8ENN - chains B and D of the 4 polymer chains in the assembly; structure by electron microscopy, 2.58 A resolution.

Chain B (and D):
Molecule: Nitrogenase molybdenum-iron protein beta chain
From: Azotobacter vinelandii DJ
Notes: EC 1.18.6.1; chain D of this document is another copy of the same molecule, construct and numbering; everything in this record applies to it too
UniProt: C1DGZ8 (C1DGZ8_AZOVD); residue numbers follow UniProt; this construct covers 2-523
Amino-acid sequence (522 residues; each row starts with the number of its first residue):
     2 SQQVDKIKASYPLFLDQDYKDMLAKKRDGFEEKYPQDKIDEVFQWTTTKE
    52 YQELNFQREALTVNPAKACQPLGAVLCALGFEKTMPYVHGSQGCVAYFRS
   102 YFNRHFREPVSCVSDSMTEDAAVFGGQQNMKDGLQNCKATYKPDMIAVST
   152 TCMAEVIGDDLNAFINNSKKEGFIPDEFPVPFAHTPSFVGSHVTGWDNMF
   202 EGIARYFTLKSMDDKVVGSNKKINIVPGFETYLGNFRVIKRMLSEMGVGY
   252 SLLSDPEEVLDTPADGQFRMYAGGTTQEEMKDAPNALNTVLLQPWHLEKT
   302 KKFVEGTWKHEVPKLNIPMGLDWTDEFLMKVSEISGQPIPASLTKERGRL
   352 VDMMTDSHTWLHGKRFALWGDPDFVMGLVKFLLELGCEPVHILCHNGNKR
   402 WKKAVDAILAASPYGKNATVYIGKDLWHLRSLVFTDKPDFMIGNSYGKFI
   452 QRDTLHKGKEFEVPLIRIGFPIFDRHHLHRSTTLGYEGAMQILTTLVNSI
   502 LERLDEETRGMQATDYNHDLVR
Metal / ion sites: fe(8)-S(7) cluster Fe: Cys70, Cys95, Cys153 (shared with 3 residues of chain A); Fe ion site 1: Arg108, Glu109 (shared with Asp353(D), Asp357(D) of chain D); Fe ion site 2: Asp353, Asp357 (shared with Arg108(D), Glu109(D) of chain D)
Ligand contacts:
  - chapso (1N7): Glu33, Lys34, Tyr35, Pro36, Lys39, Glu42, Val43, Trp46
  - fe(8)-S(7) cluster (CLF): Cys70, Pro72, Ser92, Gly94, Cys95, Tyr98, Phe99, Thr152, Cys153, Ser188

Chain B / chain D interface:
Pairs across the interface (134):
  Ser11(B) - Tyr517(D)  hydrogen bond (backbone-side chain)
  Ser11(B) - Asn518(D)  hydrogen bond
  Tyr12(B) - Glu508(D)
  Tyr12(B) - Thr509(D)
  Tyr12(B) - Thr515(D)
  Tyr12(B) - Tyr517(D)
  Tyr12(B) - Asn518(D)
  Phe15(B) - Tyr517(D)
  Leu16(B) - Ala514(D)
  Leu16(B) - Thr515(D)
  Lys34(B) - Gln513(D)  hydrogen bond
  Gln37(B) - Gln513(D)  hydrogen bond
  Arg105(B) - Val522(D)
  Arg108(B) - Asp357(D)
  Arg108(B) - Arg523(D)  hydrogen bond (side chain-backbone)
  Glu109(B) - Asp353(D)
  Arg238(B) - Arg350(D)
  Glu259(B) - Lys346(D)  salt bridge
  Glu259(B) - Arg350(D)  salt bridge
  Asp262(B) - Arg350(D)  salt bridge
  Pro264(B) - Lys346(D)
  Pro264(B) - Gly349(D)
  Pro264(B) - Arg350(D)
  Ala265(B) - Gly349(D)  hydrogen bond (backbone-backbone)
  Ala265(B) - Asp353(D)
  Lys346(B) - Glu259(D)  salt bridge
  Lys346(B) - Pro264(D)
  Gly349(B) - Pro264(D)
  Gly349(B) - Ala265(D)  hydrogen bond (backbone-backbone)
  Arg350(B) - Arg238(D)
  Arg350(B) - Glu259(D)  salt bridge
  Arg350(B) - Asp262(D)  salt bridge
  Arg350(B) - Pro264(D)
  Val352(B) - Ala265(D)
  Asp353(B) - Glu109(D)
  Asp353(B) - Ala265(D)
  Met354(B) - His478(D)
  Met354(B) - Arg481(D)
  Asp357(B) - Arg108(D)
  Asp357(B) - His477(D)
  Asp357(B) - His478(D)
  Ser358(B) - His477(D)  hydrogen bond
  Ser358(B) - His478(D)  hydrogen bond
  Trp361(B) - His477(D)
  Ser446(B) - Leu521(D)
  Tyr447(B) - Leu521(D)  hydrophobic
  Lys449(B) - Asp506(D)  salt bridge
  Lys449(B) - His519(D)
  Lys449(B) - Asp520(D)  hydrogen bond (side chain-backbone)
  Phe450(B) - His519(D)
  Phe450(B) - Leu521(D)  hydrophobic
  Gln452(B) - Arg510(D)
  Arg453(B) - Arg510(D)
  Arg453(B) - Met512(D)
  Arg453(B) - Asp516(D)
  Asp454(B) - Met512(D)
  Leu456(B) - Arg510(D)
  His457(B) - Met512(D)
  Glu463(B) - Arg510(D)  salt bridge
  Arg468(B) - Asp506(D)  salt bridge
  Phe474(B) - Leu521(D)
  Phe474(B) - Val522(D)
  Phe474(B) - Arg523(D)  hydrogen bond (backbone-backbone)
  Asp475(B) - Leu502(D)
  Asp475(B) - Asp506(D)
  Asp475(B) - Leu521(D)  hydrogen bond (backbone-backbone)
  Asp475(B) - Arg523(D)
  Arg476(B) - Asn499(D)
  Arg476(B) - Leu502(D)
  Arg476(B) - Glu503(D)
  Arg476(B) - Asp506(D)  salt bridge
  His477(B) - Asp357(D)
  His477(B) - Ser358(D)  hydrogen bond
  His477(B) - Trp361(D)
  His477(B) - Thr495(D)
  His477(B) - Val498(D)
  His477(B) - Asn499(D)  hydrogen bond (backbone-side chain)
  His477(B) - Leu502(D)
  His477(B) - Arg523(D)  hydrogen bond (side chain-backbone)
  His478(B) - Met354(D)
  His478(B) - Asp357(D)
  His478(B) - Ser358(D)  hydrogen bond
  His478(B) - Leu494(D)
  Leu479(B) - Asn499(D)
  Arg481(B) - Arg350(D)
  Arg481(B) - Met354(D)
  Leu494(B) - His478(D)
  Thr495(B) - His477(D)
  Thr495(B) - His478(D)
  Val498(B) - His477(D)
  Asn499(B) - Arg476(D)
  Asn499(B) - His477(D)  hydrogen bond (side chain-backbone)
  Asn499(B) - Leu479(D)
  Leu502(B) - Asp475(D)
  Leu502(B) - His477(D)
  Glu503(B) - Arg476(D)  salt bridge
  Asp506(B) - Lys449(D)  salt bridge
  Asp506(B) - Arg468(D)  salt bridge
  Asp506(B) - Asp475(D)
  Asp506(B) - Arg476(D)  salt bridge
  Glu508(B) - Tyr12(D)
  Thr509(B) - Tyr12(D)
  Arg510(B) - Gln452(D)
  Arg510(B) - Arg453(D)
  Arg510(B) - Leu456(D)
  Arg510(B) - Glu463(D)  salt bridge
  Met512(B) - Arg453(D)
  Met512(B) - Asp454(D)
  Met512(B) - His457(D)
  Gln513(B) - Lys34(D)  hydrogen bond
  Gln513(B) - Gln37(D)  hydrogen bond
  Ala514(B) - Leu16(D)
  Thr515(B) - Tyr12(D)
  Thr515(B) - Leu16(D)
  Asp516(B) - Arg453(D)
  Tyr517(B) - Ser11(D)  hydrogen bond (side chain-backbone)
  Tyr517(B) - Tyr12(D)
  Tyr517(B) - Phe15(D)
  Asn518(B) - Ser11(D)  hydrogen bond
  Asn518(B) - Tyr12(D)
  His519(B) - Lys449(D)
  His519(B) - Phe450(D)
  Asp520(B) - Lys449(D)  hydrogen bond (backbone-side chain)
  Leu521(B) - Ser446(D)
  Leu521(B) - Tyr447(D)  hydrophobic
  Leu521(B) - Phe450(D)  hydrophobic
  Leu521(B) - Phe474(D)
  Leu521(B) - Asp475(D)  hydrogen bond (backbone-backbone)
  Val522(B) - Arg105(D)
  Val522(B) - Phe474(D)  hydrophobic
  Arg523(B) - Arg108(D)  hydrogen bond (backbone-side chain)
  Arg523(B) - Phe474(D)  hydrogen bond (backbone-backbone)
  Arg523(B) - Asp475(D)
  Arg523(B) - His477(D)  hydrogen bond (backbone-side chain)
Other interface residues (no listed pair), chain B (69 interface residues in all): Pro13, Ile40, Phe44, Thr263, Met491, Leu505
Other interface residues (no listed pair), chain D (70 interface residues in all): Pro13, Ile40, Phe44, Glu258, Thr263, Val352, Met491, Leu505

Summary:
69 residues of chain B and 70 residues of chain D are in contact; the contacts include 26 hydrogen bonds and
15 salt bridges. Polar pairs include Glu259(B)-Lys346(D), Glu259(B)-Arg350(D) and Asp262(B)-Arg350(D). Chain B
binds fe(8)-S(7) cluster and chapso.
Chain B and chain D are both Nitrogenase molybdenum-iron protein beta chain (Azotobacter vinelandii DJ); the
structure, Homocitrate-deficient nitrogenase MoFe-protein from Azotobacter vinelandii nifV knockout, was
determined by electron microscopy, deposited together with 8CRS, 8DBX, 8ENL, 8ENM and 8ENO.
